1KA2 - chain A; structure by X-ray diffraction, 2.20 A resolution.

# Chain A
Molecule: M32 carboxypeptidase
Source organism: Pyrococcus furiosus
UniProt: Q8U3L0 (Q8U3L0_PYRFU); numbering as in UniProt (aligned over 1-499)
Amino-acid sequence (499 residues; each row starts with the number of its first residue):
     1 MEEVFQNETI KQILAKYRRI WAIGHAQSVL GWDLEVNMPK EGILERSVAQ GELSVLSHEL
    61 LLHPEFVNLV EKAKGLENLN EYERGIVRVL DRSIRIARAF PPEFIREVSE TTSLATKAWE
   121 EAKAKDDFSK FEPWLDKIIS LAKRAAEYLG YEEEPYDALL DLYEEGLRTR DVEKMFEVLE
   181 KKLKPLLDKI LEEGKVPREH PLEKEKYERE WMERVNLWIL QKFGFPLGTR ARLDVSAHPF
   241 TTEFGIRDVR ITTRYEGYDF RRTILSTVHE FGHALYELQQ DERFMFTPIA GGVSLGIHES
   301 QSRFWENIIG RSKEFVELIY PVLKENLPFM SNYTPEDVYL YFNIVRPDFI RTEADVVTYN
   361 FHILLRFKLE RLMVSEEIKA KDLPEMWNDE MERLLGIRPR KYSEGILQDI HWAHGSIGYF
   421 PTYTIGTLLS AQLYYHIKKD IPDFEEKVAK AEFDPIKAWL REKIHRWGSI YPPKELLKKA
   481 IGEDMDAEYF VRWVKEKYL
Not modelled in the structure: 1-2
Ion coordination: Mg2+: His269, His273, Glu299
Curated features (UniProtKB/Swiss-Prot):
  - motif: His238 to Phe240 (HPF), Asp248 to Thr252 (DXRXT), His269 to His273 (HEXXH), His298 to Gln301 (HES/GQ), Ile350 to Asp355 (I/NRXXA/SD), Gly405 to Trp412 (GXXQDXHW)
  - active site: Glu270 (Proton donor/acceptor)
  - binding site (Co(2+)): His269, His273, Glu299

# Summary
His269, His273 and Glu299 coordinate Mg2+. UniProt lists active-site residue Glu270 and 3 Co2+-binding
residues.
Chain A is M32 carboxypeptidase (Pyrococcus furiosus); the structure, Structure of Pyrococcus furiosus
Carboxypeptidase Apo-Mg, was determined by X-ray diffraction (same publication as 1K9X and 1KA4).
